4ZDI - chain B; structure by X-ray diffraction, 3.52 A resolution.

[Chain B]
Name: CTP synthase
Source organism: Mycobacterium tuberculosis (strain ATCC 25618 / H37Rv)
Notes: EC 6.3.4.2
UniProtKB: P9WHK7 (PYRG_MYCTU); residues 1-586 here = UniProt positions 1-586
Chain sequence (587 residues; numbered 0 to 586; the number before each row is that of its first residue; numbering starts at 0):
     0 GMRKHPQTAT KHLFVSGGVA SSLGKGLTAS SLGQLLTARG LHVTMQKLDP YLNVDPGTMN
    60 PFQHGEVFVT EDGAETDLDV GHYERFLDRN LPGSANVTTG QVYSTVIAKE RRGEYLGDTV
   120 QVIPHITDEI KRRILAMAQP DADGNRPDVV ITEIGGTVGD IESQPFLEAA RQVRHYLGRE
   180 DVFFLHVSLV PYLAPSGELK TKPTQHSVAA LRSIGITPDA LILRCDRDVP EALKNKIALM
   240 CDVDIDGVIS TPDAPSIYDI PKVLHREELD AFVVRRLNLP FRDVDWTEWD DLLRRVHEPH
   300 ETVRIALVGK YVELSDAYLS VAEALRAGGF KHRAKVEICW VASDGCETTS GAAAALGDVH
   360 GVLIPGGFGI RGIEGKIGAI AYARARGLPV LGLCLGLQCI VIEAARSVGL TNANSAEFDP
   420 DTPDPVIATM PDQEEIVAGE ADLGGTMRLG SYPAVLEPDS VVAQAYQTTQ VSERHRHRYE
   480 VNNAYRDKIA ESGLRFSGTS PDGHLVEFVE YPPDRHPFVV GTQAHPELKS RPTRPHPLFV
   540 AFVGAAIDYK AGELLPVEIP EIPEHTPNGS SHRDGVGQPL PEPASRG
Unresolved in the structure: 0-6, 430-442, 554-586
Sequence notes: expression tag (0)
UniProt features mapped onto this chain:
  - active site: Cys-393 (Nucleophile), His-524, Glu-526
  - binding site (CTP): Ser-20, Asp-159 to Glu-161, Lys-199 to Gln-204, Lys-235
  - binding site (UTP): Ser-20, Lys-199 to Gln-204, Lys-235
  - binding site (ATP): Ser-21 to Leu-26, Lys-46, Asp-78, Ala-253
  - binding site (Mg(2+)): Asp-78, Glu-152
  - binding site (L-glutamine): Gly-366, Leu-394 to Gln-397, Glu-416, Arg-477
What the authors report for this chain:
  - mutagenesis - V186G: decreased catalytic activity
  - mutagenesis - V186G (10-fold): decreased binding to ATP
  - mutagenesis - V186G: increased growth in response to 7904688

[In short]
UniProt lists 3 active-site residues, 11 CTP-binding residues, 8 UTP-binding residues and 9 ATP-binding
residues. From the paper: V186G reduces catalytic activity; V186G reduces binding to ATP.
Chain B is CTP synthase (Mycobacterium tuberculosis (strain ATCC 25618 / H37Rv)); the structure, Crystal
structure of the M. tuberculosis CTP synthase PyrG (apo form), was determined by X-ray diffraction (same
publication as 4ZDJ).
